5DZX - chains A and B; structure by X-ray diffraction, 2.88 A resolution.

== Chain A (and B) ==
Molecule: Protocadherin beta 6
From: Mus musculus
Notes: chain B of this document is another copy of the same molecule, construct and numbering; everything in this record applies to it too
Reference sequence: B2RWV0 (B2RWV0_MOUSE); residues 1-417 here correspond to UniProt positions 29-445 (UniProt number = residue number + 28)
Amino-acid sequence (425 residues; each row starts with the number of its first residue):
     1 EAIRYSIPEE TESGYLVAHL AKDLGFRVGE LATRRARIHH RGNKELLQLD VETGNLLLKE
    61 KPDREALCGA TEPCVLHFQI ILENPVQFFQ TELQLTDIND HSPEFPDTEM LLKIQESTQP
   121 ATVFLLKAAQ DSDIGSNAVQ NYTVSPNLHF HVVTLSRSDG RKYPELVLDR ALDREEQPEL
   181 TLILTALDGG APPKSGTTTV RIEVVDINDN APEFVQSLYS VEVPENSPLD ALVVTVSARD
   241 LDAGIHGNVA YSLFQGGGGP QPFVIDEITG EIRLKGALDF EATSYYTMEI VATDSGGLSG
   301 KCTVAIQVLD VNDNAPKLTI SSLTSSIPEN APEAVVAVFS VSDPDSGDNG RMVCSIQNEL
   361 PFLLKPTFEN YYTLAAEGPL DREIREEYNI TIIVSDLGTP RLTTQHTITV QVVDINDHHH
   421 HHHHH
Disordered / not traced: 1-2, 417-425 (chain B: 1, 413-425)
Sequence notes: expression tag (418-425)
Disulfides: Cys68-Cys74
Covalent attachments: glycan linked to Asn141, Asn389; alpha-D-mannopyranose (MAN) linked to Ser195
Metal / ion sites: Ca2+ site 1: Glu9, Glu10, Asp63, Glu65, Asp100; Ca2+ site 2: Glu9, Glu65, Asp97, Ile98, Asp100, Asp133; Ca2+ site 3: Asn99, His101, Asp131, Asp133, Asn137, Asp188; Ca2+ site 4: Glu116, Asp173, Glu175, Asp209; Ca2+ site 5: Glu116, Glu175, Asp206, Ile207, Asp209, Asp242; Ca2+ site 6: Asn208, Asn210, Asp240, Asp242, His246, Asp294; Ca2+ site 7: Glu225, Asp279, Glu281, Asp313; Ca2+ site 8: Glu225, Glu281, Asp310, Val311, Asp313, Asp345; Ca2+ site 9: Asn312, Asn314, Asp343, Asp345, Asn349, Asp396
Reported in the primary citation:
  - mutagenesis - H39V/R41D/S340R: abolished binding to beta6 WT

== Chain A / chain B interface ==
Contacting residue pairs (75):
  Arg37(A) - Ser321(B)
  His39(A) - Thr319(B)  hydrogen bond
  His39(A) - Ser321(B)  hydrogen bond
  His39(A) - Ser340(B)
  His39(A) - Tyr371(B)  hydrogen bond
  Arg41(A) - Val341(B)  hydrogen bond (side chain-backbone)
  Arg41(A) - Ser342(B)
  Arg41(A) - Asn370(B)  hydrogen bond
  Arg41(A) - Tyr371(B)
  Gly42(A) - Ser342(B)
  Gln79(A) - Tyr371(B)  hydrogen bond
  Ile81(A) - Ser321(B)
  Glu83(A) - Ser322(B)  hydrogen bond
  Phe88(A) - Thr367(B)
  Phe88(A) - Tyr371(B)  hydrophobic
  Gln90(A) - Phe368(B)
  Pro106(A) - Gln255(B)
  Lys113(A) - Ser295(B)
  Lys113(A) - Gly296(B)
  Lys113(A) - Gly297(B)
  Ile114(A) - Gly296(B)
  Gln115(A) - Asn208(B)
  Gln115(A) - Gly296(B)  hydrogen bond (backbone-backbone)
  Phe124(A) - Gly297(B)
  Leu125(A) - Phe254(B)  hydrophobic
  Leu125(A) - Glu289(B)
  Leu125(A) - Lys301(B)
  Lys127(A) - Phe254(B)
  Ala129(A) - Gly257(B)
  Gln130(A) - Gln255(B)  hydrogen bond
  Gln130(A) - Gly257(B)
  Gln130(A) - Pro260(B)
  Asp131(A) - Gly257(B)
  Asp131(A) - Gly258(B)
  Arg157(A) - Glu289(B)  salt bridge
  Arg157(A) - Lys301(B)
  Asp159(A) - Tyr285(B)
  Arg161(A) - Gly258(B)
  Val205(A) - Ser295(B)
  Val205(A) - Gly296(B)
  Asn208(A) - Gln115(B)  hydrogen bond
  Phe254(A) - Leu125(B)  hydrophobic
  Gln255(A) - Gln130(B)  hydrogen bond
  Gly256(A) - Gln130(B)
  Gly257(A) - Ala129(B)
  Gly257(A) - Gln130(B)  hydrogen bond (backbone-side chain)
  Gly258(A) - Gln130(B)
  Gly259(A) - Gln130(B)
  Ser295(A) - Val205(B)
  Gly296(A) - Lys113(B)
  Gly296(A) - Ile114(B)
  Gly296(A) - Gln115(B)  hydrogen bond (backbone-backbone)
  Gly296(A) - Val205(B)
  Gly297(A) - Lys113(B)
  Gly297(A) - Phe124(B)
  Ser321(A) - Arg37(B)  hydrogen bond (backbone-side chain)
  Ser321(A) - His39(B)  hydrogen bond (backbone-side chain)
  Ser321(A) - Ile81(B)
  Ser322(A) - Ile81(B)
  Ser322(A) - Glu83(B)  hydrogen bond
  Val338(A) - Val86(B)  hydrophobic
  Val338(A) - Phe88(B)  hydrophobic
  Ser340(A) - Arg41(B)
  Val341(A) - Arg41(B)  hydrogen bond (backbone-side chain)
  Ser342(A) - Arg41(B)
  Ser342(A) - Gly42(B)
  Thr367(A) - Phe88(B)
  Phe368(A) - Phe88(B)  hydrophobic
  Phe368(A) - Gln90(B)
  Glu369(A) - Arg41(B)
  Asn370(A) - Arg41(B)
  Tyr371(A) - His39(B)
  Tyr371(A) - Arg41(B)
  Tyr371(A) - Gln79(B)
  Tyr371(A) - Phe88(B)  hydrophobic
Other interface residues (no listed pair), chain A (52 interface residues in all): Met110, Ala128, Pro260, Leu298, Thr319, Ile320, Val335, Thr373
Other interface residues (no listed pair), chain B (52 interface residues in all): His40, Pro106, Lys127, Ala128, Asp131, Leu253, Gly259, Thr287, Asp294, Leu298, Thr303, Glu369
The authors on this interface:
  - residue pairs: Arg41(A)-Ser340(B), Lys113(A)-Ser295(B), Arg157(A)-Glu289(B)

== In short ==
The chain A/chain B interface involves 52 residues from each chain; the contacts include 17 hydrogen bonds and
1 salt bridge. Among the polar pairs are Arg157(A)-Glu289(B), His39(A)-Thr319(B) and His39(A)-Ser321(B). The
paper describes contacts between Arg41(A) and Ser340(B), Lys113(A) and Ser295(B) and Arg157(A) and Glu289(B).
The paper reports that H39V/R41D/S340R of chain A abolish binding to beta6 WT.
Chain A and chain B are both Protocadherin beta 6 (Mus musculus); the structure, Protocadherin beta 6
extracellular cadherin domains 1-4, was determined by X-ray diffraction together with 5DZV, 5DZW and 5DZY from
the same study.
